PDB entry 9EOZ | electron microscopy, 3.10 A resolution | chains L and Z of the 11 polymer chains in the assembly

Chain L:
Molecule: Histone H2A type 1-C
Organism: Homo sapiens
UniProtKB: Q93077 (H2A1C_HUMAN); residues 1-129 here correspond to UniProt positions 2-130 (UniProt number = residue number + 1)
Amino-acid sequence (129 residues; numbered 1 to 129; the number before each row is that of its first residue):
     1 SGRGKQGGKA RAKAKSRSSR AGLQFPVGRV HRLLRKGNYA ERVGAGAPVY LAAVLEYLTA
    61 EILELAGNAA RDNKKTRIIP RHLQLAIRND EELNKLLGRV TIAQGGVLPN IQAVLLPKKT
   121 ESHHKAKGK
Unresolved in the structure: 1-15, 119-129
Curated features (UniProtKB/Swiss-Prot):
  - modified residue: Ser1 (N-acetylserine), Arg3 (Citrulline), Lys5 (N6-(2-hydroxyisobutyryl)lysine), Lys9 (N6-(2-hydroxyisobutyryl)lysine), Lys13 (N6-(beta-hydroxybutyryl)lysine), Lys36 (N6-(2-hydroxyisobutyryl)lysine), Lys74 (N6-(2-hydroxyisobutyryl)lysine), Lys75 (N6-(2-hydroxyisobutyryl)lysine), Lys95 (N6-(2-hydroxyisobutyryl)lysine), Gln104 (N5-methylglutamine), Lys118 (N6-(2-hydroxyisobutyryl)lysine), Lys119 (N6-crotonyllysine), Thr120 (Phosphothreonine), Lys125 (N6-crotonyllysine)
  - cross-link (Glycyl lysine isopeptide (Lys-Gly)): Lys13 (interchain with G-Cter in ubiquitin), Lys15 (interchain with G-Cter in ubiquitin), Lys119 (interchain with G-Cter in ubiquitin)

Chain Z:
Molecule: Widom 601 DNA
Sequence (145 nucleotides; row label = number of the first residue in the row):
     1 ATCGATGTAT ATATCTGACA CGTGCCTGGA GACTAGGGAG TAATCCCCTT GGCGGTTAAA
    61 ACGCGGGGGA CAGCGCGTAC GTGCGTTTAA GCGGTGCTAG AGCTGTCTAC GACCAATTGA
   121 GCGGCCTCGG CACCGGGATT CTGAT
Unresolved in the structure: 145
Modified positions: 8OG (8-oxo-2'-deoxy-guanosine-5'-monophosphate) at position 137

Chain L / chain Z interface:
Residue-residue contacts - 14 pairs, chain L then chain Z:
  Arg29(L) with DC122(Z), salt bridge to the phosphate
  Arg35(L) with DA112(Z), salt bridge to the phosphate
  Arg42(L) with DG111(Z), hydrogen bond to the sugar; DA112(Z), phosphate contact
  Val43(L) with DG111(Z), sugar contact; DA112(Z), hydrogen bond to the phosphate
  Gly44(L) with DG111(Z), phosphate contact
  Ala45(L) with DG111(Z), hydrogen bond to the phosphate
  Lys75(L) with DA132(Z), phosphate contact; DC133(Z), salt bridge to the phosphate
  Thr76(L) with DC131(Z), hydrogen bond to the phosphate; DA132(Z), hydrogen bond to the phosphate
  Arg77(L) with DC131(Z), sugar contact; DA132(Z), phosphate contact
Other interface residues (no listed pair), chain L (12 interface residues in all): Glu41, Gly46, Pro117
Other interface residues (no listed pair), chain Z (8 interface residues in all): DG121, DA144

Summary:
Chain L and chain Z form an interface of 12 and 8 residues respectively; the contacts include 5 hydrogen bonds
and 3 salt bridges. Polar pairs include Arg42(L)-DG111(Z), Val43(L)-DA112(Z) and Ala45(L)-DG111(Z).
Here chain L is Histone H2A type 1-C (Homo sapiens) and chain Z is Widom 601 DNA. Entry 9EOZ (Human OGG1 bound
to a nucleosome core particle with 8-oxodGuo lesion at SHL6.0) was determined by electron microscopy.
